PDB entry 6BBN | X-ray diffraction, 3.51 A resolution | chains D and E of the 6 polymer chains in the assembly

# Chain D
Molecule: Tubulin beta-2B chain
From: Bos taurus
Reference sequence: Q6B856 (TBB2B_BOVIN); the author numbering skips numbers that UniProt does not, so the offset changes along the chain: 1-44 = UniProt 1-44; 47-360 = UniProt 45-358; 369-455 = UniProt 359-445
Chain sequence (445 residues; each row starts with the number of its first residue; note: 10 numbers in that range are skipped by the numbering (no residue carries them; nothing is unmodelled there)):
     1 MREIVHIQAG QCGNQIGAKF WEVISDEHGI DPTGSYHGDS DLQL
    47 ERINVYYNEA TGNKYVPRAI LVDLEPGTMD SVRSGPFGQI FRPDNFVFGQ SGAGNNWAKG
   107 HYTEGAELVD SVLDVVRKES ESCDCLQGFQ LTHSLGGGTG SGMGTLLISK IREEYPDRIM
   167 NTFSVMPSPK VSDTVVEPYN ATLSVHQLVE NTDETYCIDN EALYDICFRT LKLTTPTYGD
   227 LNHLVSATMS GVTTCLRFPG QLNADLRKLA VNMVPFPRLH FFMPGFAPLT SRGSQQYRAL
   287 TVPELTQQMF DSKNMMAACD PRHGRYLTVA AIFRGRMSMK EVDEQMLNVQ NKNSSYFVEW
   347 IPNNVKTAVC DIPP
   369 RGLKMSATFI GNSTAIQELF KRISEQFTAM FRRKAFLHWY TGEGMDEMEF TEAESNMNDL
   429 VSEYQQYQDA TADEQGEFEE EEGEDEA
Not modelled in the structure: 442-455
Curated features (UniProtKB/Swiss-Prot):
  - motif: M1 to I4 (MREI motif)
  - binding site (GTP): Q11, E71, S140, G144, T145, G146, N206, N228
  - binding site (Mg(2+)): E71
  - modified residue: S40 (Phosphoserine), T57 (Phosphothreonine), K60 (N6-acetyllysine), S174 (Phosphoserine), T287 (Phosphothreonine), T292 (Phosphothreonine), R320 (Omega-N-methylarginine), E448 (5-glutamyl polyglutamate)
  - cross-link (Glycyl lysine isopeptide (Lys-Gly)): K60 (interchain with G-Cter in ubiquitin), K326 (interchain with G-Cter in ubiquitin)
Ligand contacts: GDP (guanosine-5'-diphosphate): G10, Q11, C12, Q15, S140, G142, G143, G144, T145, G146, S147, V177, S178, E183, N206, Y224, L227, N228
Reported in the primary citation:
  - conformationally variable residues (side-chain flip): F404, H406, W407

# Chain E
Molecule: Kinesin-like protein KIF2A
From: Homo sapiens
Reference sequence: O00139 (KIF2A_HUMAN); numbering as in UniProt (aligned over 153-553)
Chain sequence (420 residues; each row starts with the number of its first residue):
   134 MGSSHHHHHH SSGLVPRGSS RRKSNCVKEV EKLQEKREKR RLQQQELREK RAQDVDATNP
   194 NYEIMCMIRD FRGSLDYRPL TTADPIDEHR ICVCVRKRPL NKKETQMKDL DVITIPSKDV
   254 VMVHEPKQKV DLTRYLENQT FRFDYAFDDS APNEMVYRFT ARPLVETIFE RGMATCFAYG
   314 QTGSGKTHTM GGDFSGKNQD CSKGIYALAA RDVFLMLKKP NYKKLELQVY ATFFEIYSGK
   374 VFDLLNRKTK LRVLEDGKQQ VQVVGLQERE VKCVEDVLKL IDIGNSCRTS GQTSANAHSS
   434 RSHAVFQIIL RRKGKLHGKF SLIDLAGNER GADTSSADRQ TRLEGAEINK SLLALKECIR
   494 ALGRNKPHTP FRASKLTQVL RDSFIGENSR TCMIATISPG MASCENTLNT LRYANRVKEL
Not modelled in the structure: 134-156, 214-217, 327-334, 424-429, 553
Differences from the reference sequence: expression tag (134-152)
Curated features (UniProtKB/Swiss-Prot):
  - binding site (ATP): G313 to T320
  - natural variant: S317 (S317N: In CDCBM3), H321 (H321D: In CDCBM3)
Bound ions: Mg2+: T320, S433 (together with AMP-PNP)
Ligand contacts: AMP-PNP (ANP; phosphoaminophosphonic acid-adenylate ester): R229, R231, P232, A284, Q314, T315, G316, S317, G318, K319, T320, H321, S432, S433, L458, A459, G460
Reported in the primary citation:
  - contacts within the chain: R181-E196 (salt bridge), D264-T266 (hydrogen bond)
  - binding site for AMP-PNP: S433
  - Mg2+ coordination: S433
  - conformationally variable residues (helix shift): Y195 to L208

# Chain D / chain E interface
Contacting residue pairs (23; chain D residue first):
  E159(D) with K373(E)
  E196(D) with R505(E)
  R264(D) with R505(E)
  M416(D) with L387(E), hydrophobic; D389(E); Q395(E)
  E417(D) with L387(E)
  T419(D) with D389(E); G390(E)
  E420(D) with L387(E); E388(E); D389(E), hydrogen bond (backbone-side chain); R505(E), salt bridge
  S423(D) with E388(E); R505(E)
  N424(D) with R505(E), hydrogen bond
  D427(D) with H501(E); R505(E)
  S430(D) with H501(E)
  E431(D) with H501(E), salt bridge
  Q434(D) with K499(E); H501(E)
  Y435(D) with K499(E), hydrogen bond
Also at the interface, not in a pair above, chain D (15 interface residues in all): D414
Also at the interface, not in a pair above, chain E (16 interface residues in all): K383, V386, V397, E490, P500, T502, Q511

# Overview
15 residues of chain D face 16 of chain E across their interface, with 3 hydrogen bonds and 2 salt bridges.
Among the polar pairs are E420(D)-R505(E), E431(D)-H501(E) and E420(D)-D389(E). Bound to chain D: GDP. Ligands
of chain E: AMP-PNP. The paper reports a binding site for AMP-PNP at S433(E); Mg2+ coordination by S433(E).
Here chain D is Tubulin beta-2B chain (Bos taurus) and chain E is Kinesin-like protein KIF2A (Homo sapiens).
Entry 6BBN (Crystal structure of a curved tubulin complex induced by the kinesin-13 Kif2A) was determined by
X-ray diffraction.
